5IPK - chains A and I of the 60 polymer chains in the assembly; structure by electron microscopy, 3.70 A resolution.

Chain A (and I):
Molecule: Capsid protein VP1
Organism: Adeno-associated virus - 2
Notes: chain I of this document is another copy of the same molecule, construct and numbering; everything in this record applies to it too
UniProtKB: P03135 (CAPSD_AAV2S); numbering as in UniProt (aligned over 1-735)
Amino-acid sequence (735 residues; numbered 1 to 735; the number before each row is that of its first residue):
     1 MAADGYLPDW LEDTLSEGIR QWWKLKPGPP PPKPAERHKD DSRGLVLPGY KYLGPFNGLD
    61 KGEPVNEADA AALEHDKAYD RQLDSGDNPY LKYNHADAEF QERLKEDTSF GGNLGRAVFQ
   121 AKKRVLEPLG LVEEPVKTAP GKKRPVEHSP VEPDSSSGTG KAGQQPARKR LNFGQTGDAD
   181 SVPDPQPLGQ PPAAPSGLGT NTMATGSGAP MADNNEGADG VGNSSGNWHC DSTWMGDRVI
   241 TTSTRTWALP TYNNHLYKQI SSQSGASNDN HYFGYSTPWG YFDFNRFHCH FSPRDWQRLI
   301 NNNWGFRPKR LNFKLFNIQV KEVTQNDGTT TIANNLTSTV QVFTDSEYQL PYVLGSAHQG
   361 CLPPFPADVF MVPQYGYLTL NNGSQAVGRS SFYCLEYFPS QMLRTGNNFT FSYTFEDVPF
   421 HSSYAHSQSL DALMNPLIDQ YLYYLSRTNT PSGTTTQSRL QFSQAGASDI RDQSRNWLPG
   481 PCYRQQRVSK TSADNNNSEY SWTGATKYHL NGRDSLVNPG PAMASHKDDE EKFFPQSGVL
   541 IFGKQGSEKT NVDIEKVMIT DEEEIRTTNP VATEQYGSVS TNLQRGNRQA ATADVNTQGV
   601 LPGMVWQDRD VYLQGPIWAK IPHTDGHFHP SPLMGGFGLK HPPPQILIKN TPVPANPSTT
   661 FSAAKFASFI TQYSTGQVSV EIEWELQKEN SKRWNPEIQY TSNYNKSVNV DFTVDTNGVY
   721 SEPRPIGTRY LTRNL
Disordered / not traced: 1-235
Construct notes: engineered mutation Ala432 (Arg in P03135)
What the authors report for this chain:
  - conformationally variable residues (order/disorder transition, side-chain flip): Arg404, Asp431, Arg471, Trp502, Arg513

How chain A and chain I interact:
Pairs across the interface (183):
  Ile260(A) - Leu437(I)  hydrophobic
  Asp269(A) - Arg471(I)  salt bridge
  Asn270(A) - Asp469(I)  hydrogen bond (side chain-backbone)
  Asn270(A) - Arg471(I)
  Tyr272(A) - Ile470(I)  hydrophobic
  Tyr281(A) - Asn435(I)  hydrogen bond
  Tyr281(A) - Ile438(I)
  Arg286(A) - Tyr441(I)  hydrogen bond
  Gln349(A) - Asn690(I)
  Gln349(A) - Ser691(I)
  Gln349(A) - Lys692(I)
  Gln349(A) - Asn734(I)  hydrogen bond (backbone-side chain)
  Leu350(A) - Asn734(I)
  Pro351(A) - Asn734(I)
  Tyr352(A) - Leu433(I)
  Val353(A) - Leu433(I)
  Val353(A) - Met434(I)
  Val353(A) - Asn435(I)
  Ser356(A) - Met434(I)
  Ser356(A) - Gln440(I)
  Ala357(A) - Gln440(I)
  Ala357(A) - Tyr441(I)
  His358(A) - Met434(I)
  His358(A) - Asn435(I)  hydrogen bond (side chain-backbone)
  His358(A) - Ile438(I)
  His358(A) - Gln440(I)
  Gln359(A) - Ile438(I)
  Gln359(A) - Asp439(I)  hydrogen bond
  Gln359(A) - Tyr441(I)
  Gln359(A) - Gln464(I)  hydrogen bond
  Gln374(A) - Asn435(I)  hydrogen bond (backbone-side chain)
  Gln374(A) - Leu437(I)
  Gln374(A) - Ile438(I)
  Tyr375(A) - Asn435(I)
  Tyr375(A) - Leu437(I)
  Gly376(A) - Asn435(I)
  Gly376(A) - Pro436(I)
  Leu378(A) - Ala432(I)  hydrophobic
  Leu378(A) - Met434(I)
  Leu378(A) - Pro436(I)  hydrophobic
  Thr379(A) - Gln428(I)
  Leu380(A) - Ser427(I)
  Asn382(A) - Asp528(I)
  Arg389(A) - Ala425(I)
  Arg389(A) - Arg693(I)  hydrogen bond (backbone-side chain)
  Arg389(A) - Ile698(I)
  Arg389(A) - Thr732(I)
  Ser390(A) - Arg693(I)
  Ser391(A) - Ser427(I)
  Ser391(A) - Arg693(I)
  Ser391(A) - Trp694(I)
  Ser391(A) - Asn695(I)  hydrogen bond (backbone-side chain)
  Phe392(A) - Trp694(I)  hydrogen bond (backbone-backbone)
  Tyr393(A) - Lys692(I)
  Tyr393(A) - Arg693(I)
  Tyr393(A) - Asn734(I)  hydrogen bond
  Tyr397(A) - Lys692(I)
  Phe398(A) - Lys692(I)
  Pro481(A) - Leu601(I)  hydrophobic
  Pro481(A) - Pro602(I)
  Tyr483(A) - Val579(I)  hydrophobic
  Tyr483(A) - Gln598(I)  hydrogen bond
  Tyr483(A) - Leu601(I)
  Arg484(A) - Val579(I)
  Arg484(A) - Ser580(I)
  Arg484(A) - Thr581(I)  hydrogen bond (side chain-backbone)
  Gln485(A) - Ser580(I)  hydrogen bond (backbone-side chain)
  Gln486(A) - Ser580(I)
  Gln486(A) - Asn582(I)  hydrogen bond (side chain-backbone)
  Gln486(A) - Leu583(I)
  Gln486(A) - Gln584(I)  hydrogen bond
  Gln486(A) - Ala590(I)
  Gln486(A) - Ala591(I)
  Arg487(A) - Leu583(I)
  Arg487(A) - Gln584(I)  hydrogen bond (backbone-side chain)
  Val488(A) - Gln584(I)
  Ser492(A) - Ser458(I)  hydrogen bond (backbone-side chain)
  Ser492(A) - Arg459(I)
  Asp494(A) - Ser458(I)
  Asn495(A) - Gln584(I)  hydrogen bond
  Asn495(A) - Arg585(I)
  Asn496(A) - Arg585(I)  hydrogen bond (backbone-backbone)
  Asn496(A) - Gly586(I)
  Asn496(A) - Asn587(I)  hydrogen bond (side chain-backbone)
  Asn496(A) - Arg588(I)  hydrogen bond (side chain-backbone)
  Asn496(A) - Gln589(I)
  Asn497(A) - Asn449(I)  hydrogen bond
  Asn497(A) - Thr455(I)
  Asn497(A) - Thr456(I)  hydrogen bond
  Asn497(A) - Gln457(I)  hydrogen bond (side chain-backbone)
  Asn497(A) - Ser458(I)  hydrogen bond (backbone-backbone)
  Ser498(A) - Thr448(I)  hydrogen bond (backbone-side chain)
  Ser498(A) - Asn449(I)  hydrogen bond (backbone-backbone)
  Glu499(A) - Thr448(I)
  Glu499(A) - Asn449(I)
  Tyr500(A) - Thr448(I)
  Ser501(A) - Thr448(I)
  Trp502(A) - Arg471(I)
  Thr503(A) - Thr592(I)
  Gly504(A) - Thr592(I)
  Ala505(A) - Ser578(I)
  Thr506(A) - Ser578(I)  hydrogen bond (side chain-backbone)
  Thr506(A) - Val579(I)
  Lys507(A) - Gly577(I)
  Lys507(A) - Ser578(I)  hydrogen bond (backbone-backbone)
  Tyr508(A) - Arg475(I)
  Tyr508(A) - Pro479(I)  hydrophobic
  Tyr508(A) - Tyr576(I)
  Tyr508(A) - Gly577(I)
  His509(A) - Glu574(I)
  His509(A) - Gln575(I)
  His509(A) - Tyr576(I)
  Leu510(A) - Pro479(I)  hydrophobic
  Leu510(A) - Arg566(I)
  Leu510(A) - Thr567(I)
  Leu510(A) - Thr568(I)
  Asn511(A) - Lys527(I)  hydrogen bond (backbone-side chain)
  Asn511(A) - Arg566(I)
  Asn511(A) - Val571(I)
  Gly512(A) - Lys527(I)
  Arg513(A) - Asp431(I)  salt bridge
  Ser515(A) - Arg475(I)  hydrogen bond
  Leu516(A) - Arg471(I)
  Leu516(A) - Asp472(I)
  Asn518(A) - Tyr444(I)
  Asn518(A) - Asp472(I)  hydrogen bond (side chain-backbone)
  Asn518(A) - Gln473(I)  hydrogen bond (side chain-backbone)
  Asn518(A) - Ser474(I)
  Pro519(A) - Ser474(I)
  Pro519(A) - Arg475(I)
  Pro521(A) - Leu601(I)  hydrophobic
  Leu540(A) - Leu442(I)  hydrophobic
  Ile541(A) - Tyr443(I)  hydrophobic
  Ile541(A) - Tyr444(I)
  Phe542(A) - Tyr443(I)
  Ser547(A) - Tyr443(I)  hydrogen bond
  Lys549(A) - Gln464(I)
  Thr550(A) - Phe462(I)
  Thr550(A) - Ser463(I)
  Thr550(A) - Gln464(I)
  Asn551(A) - Ser446(I)  hydrogen bond
  Asn551(A) - Arg447(I)
  Asn551(A) - Gln461(I)  hydrogen bond
  Asn551(A) - Phe462(I)  hydrogen bond (backbone-backbone)
  Asn551(A) - Ser463(I)
  Val552(A) - Gln461(I)
  Val552(A) - Phe462(I)  hydrogen bond (backbone-backbone)
  Asp553(A) - Leu460(I)
  Ile554(A) - Leu460(I)
  Ile554(A) - Phe462(I)  hydrophobic
  Val557(A) - Phe462(I)  hydrophobic
  Thr573(A) - Leu583(I)
  Asn596(A) - Ser580(I)
  Asn596(A) - Thr581(I)
  Gly599(A) - Val600(I)
  Val600(A) - Val600(I)  hydrogen bond (backbone-backbone)
  Val600(A) - Leu601(I)  hydrophobic
  Val600(A) - Pro602(I)
  Gln614(A) - Tyr441(I)  hydrogen bond (backbone-side chain)
  Ala619(A) - Asn476(I)
  Ile621(A) - Trp477(I)  hydrophobic
  Pro622(A) - Leu735(I)  hydrophobic
  His623(A) - Tyr424(I)  hydrogen bond
  His623(A) - His426(I)
  His623(A) - Leu735(I)
  Thr624(A) - Gln607(I)
  Asp625(A) - Trp606(I)
  Asp625(A) - Gln607(I)  hydrogen bond
  Asp625(A) - Asp608(I)  hydrogen bond (side chain-backbone)
  Gly626(A) - Met604(I)
  Gly626(A) - Val605(I)
  Gly626(A) - Trp606(I)
  Gly626(A) - His629(I)
  His627(A) - Met604(I)
  Phe628(A) - Val600(I)  hydrophobic
  Phe628(A) - Leu601(I)
  Phe628(A) - Pro602(I)
  Pro630(A) - Trp477(I)  hydrophobic
  Leu633(A) - Asn476(I)  hydrogen bond (backbone-backbone)
  Leu633(A) - Leu478(I)  hydrophobic
  Met634(A) - Ser474(I)  hydrogen bond
  Met634(A) - Arg475(I)
  Met634(A) - Asn476(I)
Also at the interface, not in a pair above, chain A (106 interface residues in all): Ser276, Gly355, Pro373, Tyr377, Cys394, Ala493, Asp514, Gly543, Ile559, Thr597, Gln598, Trp606, Gly615, Pro616, Lys620, Pro632
Also at the interface, not in a pair above, chain I (96 interface residues in all): Ser429, Leu445, Ser468, Val595, Gly603, Phe628, Arg733

In short:
106 residues of chain A face 96 of chain I across their interface, with 47 hydrogen bonds and 2 salt bridges.
Polar pairs include Asp269(A)-Arg471(I), Arg513(A)-Asp431(I) and Asn270(A)-Asp469(I). The paper reports
conformational variability at Arg404(A), Asp431(A) and Arg471(A) among others.
Chain A and chain I are both Capsid protein VP1 (Adeno-associated virus - 2); the structure, Structure of the
R432A variant of Adeno-associated virus type 2 VLP, was determined by electron microscopy together with 5IPI
from the same study.
